3PA4 - chain A; structure by X-ray diffraction, 1.59 A resolution.

Chain A:
Protein: Serine/threonine-protein kinase Chk1
From: Homo sapiens
Notes: EC 2.7.11.1
UniProtKB: O14757 (CHK1_HUMAN); residue numbers follow UniProt; this construct covers 2-274
Chain sequence (273 residues; row label = number of the first residue in the row):
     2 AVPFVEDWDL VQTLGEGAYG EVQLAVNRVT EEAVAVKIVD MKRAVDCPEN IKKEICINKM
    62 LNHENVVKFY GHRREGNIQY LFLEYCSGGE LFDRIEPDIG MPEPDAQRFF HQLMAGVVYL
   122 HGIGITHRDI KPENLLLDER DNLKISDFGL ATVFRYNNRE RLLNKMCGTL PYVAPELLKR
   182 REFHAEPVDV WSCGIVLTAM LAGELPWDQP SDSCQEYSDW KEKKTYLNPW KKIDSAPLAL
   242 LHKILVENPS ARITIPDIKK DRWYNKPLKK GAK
Unresolved in the structure: 2-5, 43-50, 273-274
Residues lining bound ligands: C72 (2-(4-chlorophenyl)-4-[(3S)-piperidin-3-ylamino]thieno[3,2-c]pyridine-7-carboxamide): Leu15, Gly16, Glu17, Gly18, Val23, Ala36, Val68, Leu84, Glu85, Tyr86, Cys87, Ser88, Gly90, Glu91, Glu134, Asn135, Leu137, Ser147, Asp148
Swiss-Prot annotation at these positions:
  - active site: Asp130 (Proton acceptor)
  - binding site (ATP): Leu15 to Val23, Lys38
  - cross-link: Lys132 (Glycyl lysine isopeptide (Lys-Gly) (interchain with G-Cter in ubiquitin))
  - mutagenesis: Lys38 (K38R: Abolishes kinase activity), Asp130 (D130A: Abolishes kinase activity), Lys132 (K132R: Strong reduction of chromatin-associated CHK1 ubiquitination)

Overview:
Bound to chain A: compound C72. UniProt lists active-site residue Asp130, 10 ATP-binding residues and 3
mutagenesis sites.
Chain A is Serine/threonine-protein kinase Chk1 (Homo sapiens); the structure, X-ray crystal structure of
compound 2a bound to human CHK1 kinase domain, was determined by X-ray diffraction, deposited together with
3PA3 and 3PA5.
